4MTC - chain A; structure by X-ray diffraction, 1.47 A resolution.

== Chain A ==
Molecule: Protein DJ-1
Source organism: Homo sapiens
Notes: EC 3.4.-.-
UniProt: Q99497 (PARK7_HUMAN); residue numbers follow UniProt; this construct covers 1-189
Amino-acid sequence (189 residues; each row starts with the number of its first residue):
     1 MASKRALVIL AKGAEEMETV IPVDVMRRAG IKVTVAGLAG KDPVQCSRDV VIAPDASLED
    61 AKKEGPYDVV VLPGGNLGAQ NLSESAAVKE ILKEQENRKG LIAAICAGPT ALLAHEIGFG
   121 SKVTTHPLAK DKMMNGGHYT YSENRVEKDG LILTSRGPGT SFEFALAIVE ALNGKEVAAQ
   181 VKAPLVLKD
Disordered / not traced: 1, 189
Construct notes: engineered mutation Ala53 (Cys in Q99497)
From the paper describing this entry:
  - mutagenesis - C106A: abolished binding to copper
  - mutagenesis - E18D, E18Q, H126Q: decreased binding to copper
  - mutagenesis - H126A: unchanged binding to copper
  - mutagenesis - C106A: abolished catalytic activity
  - catalytic residues: Cys106

== In short ==
The paper reports the catalytic residue Cys106; E18D, E18Q and H126Q reduce binding to copper; 5 substitutions
were tested in all.
Chain A is Protein DJ-1 (Homo sapiens); the structure, Crystal structure of human C53A DJ-1, was determined by
X-ray diffraction, deposited together with 4MNT, 4N0M and 4N12.
